Entry 9HI7 (X-ray diffraction, 2.81 A resolution); this record covers chains D and E of the 4 polymer chains in the assembly.

Chain D:
Molecule: T cell receptor alpha chain MC.7.G5
Organism: Homo sapiens
Reference sequence: P0DTU3 (TRAR2_HUMAN); residues 5-205 here correspond to UniProt positions 20-220 (UniProt number = residue number + 15)
Amino-acid sequence (201 residues; numbered 5 to 205; the number before each row is that of its first residue):
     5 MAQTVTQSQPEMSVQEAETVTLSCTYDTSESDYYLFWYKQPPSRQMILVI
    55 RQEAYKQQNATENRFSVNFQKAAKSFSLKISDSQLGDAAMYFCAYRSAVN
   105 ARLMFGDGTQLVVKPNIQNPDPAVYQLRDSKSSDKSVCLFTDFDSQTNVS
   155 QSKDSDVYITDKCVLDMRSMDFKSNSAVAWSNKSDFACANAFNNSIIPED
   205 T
Not modelled in the structure: 5-6, 200-205
Construct notes: conflict Cys167 (Thr182 in P0DTU3)
UniProt features mapped onto this chain:
  - region: Thr32 to Tyr38 (CDR1), Gln56 to Glu66 (CDR2), Cys97 to Phe109 (CDR3), Asn104 to Pro119 (T cell receptor alpha joining 31)
  - glycosylation (N-linked (GlcNAc...) asparagine): Asn63, Asn152, Asn186, Asn197
Disulfides: Cys28-Cys97, Cys142-Cys192

Chain E:
Molecule: T cell receptor beta chain MC.7.G5
Organism: Homo sapiens
Reference sequence: P0DTU4 (TRBR2_HUMAN); residues 0-247 here correspond to UniProt positions 19-266 (UniProt number = residue number + 19)
Amino-acid sequence (248 residues; each row starts with the number of its first residue; numbering starts at 0):
     0 MEADIYQTPRYLVIGTGKKITLECSQTMGHDKMYWYQQDPGMELHLIHYS
    50 YGVNSTEKGDLSSESTVSRIRTEHFPLTLESARPSHTSQYLCASSEARGL
   100 AEFTDTQYFGPGTRLTVLEDLKNVFPPEVAVFEPSEAEISHTQKATLVCL
   150 ATGFYPDHVELSWWVNGKEVHSGVCTDPQPLKEQPALNDSRYALSSRLRV
   200 SATFWQDPRNHFRCQVQFYGLSENDEWTQDRAKPVTQIVSAEAWGRAD
Not modelled in the structure: 0-2
Construct notes: conflict Cys174 (Ser193 in P0DTU4), Ala192 (Cys211 in P0DTU4), Asp206 (Asn225 in P0DTU4)
UniProt features mapped onto this chain:
  - region: Met27 to Lys31 (CDR1), Ser49 to Ser54 (CDR2), Cys91 to Phe108 (CDR3), Thr103 to Leu117 (T cell receptor beta joining 2-3)
  - glycosylation (N-linked (GlcNAc...) asparagine): Asn53, Asn187
Disulfides: Cys23-Cys91, Cys148-Cys213
From the paper describing this entry:
  - specificity-determining residues: Ala100

Interface between chain D and chain E:
Contacting residue pairs (94):
  Tyr38(D) with Phe102(E); Thr103(E)
  Phe40(D) with Asp104(E); Thr105(E)
  Tyr42(D) with Thr105(E); Gln106(E), hydrogen bond (side chain-backbone); Phe108(E), hydrophobic
  Gln44(D) with Gln37(E)
  Pro46(D) with Pro177(E), hydrophobic
  Arg48(D) with Arg9(E); Tyr10(E), hydrogen bond; Gln88(E), hydrogen bond; Pro110(E); Arg113(E)
  Gln49(D) with Phe108(E), hydrogen bond (side chain-backbone); Gly109(E), hydrogen bond (side chain-backbone); Pro110(E)
  Met50(D) with Leu90(E), hydrophobic; Phe108(E), hydrophobic
  Leu52(D) with Thr105(E)
  Arg55(D) with Thr103(E), hydrogen bond (side chain-backbone)
  Phe96(D) with Gln37(E)
  Arg100(D) with Phe102(E), hydrogen bond (side chain-backbone); Asp104(E), salt bridge; Gln106(E)
  Ala102(D) with Glu101(E); Phe102(E), hydrogen bond (backbone-backbone)
  Val103(D) with Phe102(E)
  Asn104(D) with Phe102(E)
  Ala105(D) with Tyr33(E), hydrophobic; Tyr35(E), hydrogen bond (backbone-side chain); Phe102(E); Gln106(E), hydrogen bond (backbone-side chain)
  Arg106(D) with Tyr35(E); Leu43(E), hydrogen bond (side chain-backbone); His44(E), hydrogen bond; Leu45(E); Asp59(E), salt bridge
  Leu107(D) with Tyr35(E), hydrogen bond (backbone-side chain)
  Phe109(D) with Leu43(E), hydrophobic; Phe108(E), hydrophobic
  Asp125(D) with His140(E), salt bridge
  Tyr129(D) with Ser134(E); Ala136(E), hydrophobic; Glu137(E); His140(E), hydrogen bond; Thr141(E)
  Gln130(D) with Ser134(E)
  Leu131(D) with Phe131(E), hydrophobic; Glu132(E); Pro133(E), hydrophobic; Thr145(E)
  Arg132(D) with Phe131(E); Glu132(E), hydrogen bond (backbone-backbone)
  Asp133(D) with Phe131(E)
  Ser134(D) with Val130(E), hydrogen bond (backbone-backbone); Glu132(E); Glu241(E)
  Lys139(D) with Phe131(E)
  Ser140(D) with Phe131(E)
  Val141(D) with Phe131(E), hydrophobic
  Leu143(D) with Thr145(E)
  Thr145(D) with Arg198(E), hydrogen bond
  Asp146(D) with Thr141(E); Arg198(E), salt bridge
  Tyr162(D) with Glu182(E), hydrogen bond (side chain-backbone)
  Ile163(D) with Leu180(E)
  Thr164(D) with Asp176(E), hydrogen bond; Leu180(E); Ser194(E); Arg196(E)
  Cys167(D) with Cys174(E), disulfide; Arg196(E), hydrogen bond
  Val168(D) with Cys174(E), hydrogen bond (backbone-side chain)
  Leu169(D) with Gly172(E); Val173(E); Cys174(E); Arg196(E); Arg198(E)
  Asp170(D) with Ser171(E), hydrogen bond (backbone-side chain); Gly172(E), hydrogen bond (backbone-backbone)
  Met171(D) with Ser171(E); Arg198(E); Val199(E), hydrophobic; Ser200(E)
  Arg172(D) with Ser171(E), hydrogen bond (backbone-side chain)
  Met174(D) with Lys143(E); Ser200(E)
  Phe176(D) with Lys143(E); Arg198(E)
  Ser180(D) with Arg196(E)
  Val182(D) with Arg196(E)
  Trp184(D) with Leu149(E); Ala192(E), hydrophobic
Interface residues without a listed pair, chain D (50 interface residues in all): Ser47, Ser101, Ser173, Ser178
Interface residues without a listed pair, chain E (56 interface residues in all): Glu42, Tyr48, Tyr107, Ala129, Val147, Thr175, Lys181, Ala242
Inter-chain disulfides: Cys167(D)-Cys174(E)

In short:
50 residues of chain D face 56 of chain E across their interface; the contacts include 1 disulfide bond, 24
hydrogen bonds and 4 salt bridges. Polar contacts include Arg100(D)-Asp104(E), Arg106(D)-Asp59(E) and
Asp125(D)-His140(E). From the paper: the specificity determinant Ala100(E).
Here chain D is T cell receptor alpha chain MC.7.G5 and chain E is T cell receptor beta chain MC.7.G5, both
from Homo sapiens. Entry 9HI7 (Structure of MC.7.G5 T cell receptor in complex with MR1 R9H) was determined by
X-ray diffraction.
